Entry 9MWZ (electron microscopy, 2.00 A resolution); this record covers chains B and C of the 4 polymer chains in the assembly.

Chain B:
Name: viral protein 2
Organism: enterovirus D68
Notes: EC 3.4.22.29, 3.6.1.15, 3.4.22.28, 2.7.7.48
UniProtKB: A0A1P7ZRE5 (A0A1P7ZRE5_HED68); residues 2012-2248 here correspond to UniProt positions 81-317 (UniProt number = residue number - 1931)
Sequence (237 residues; each row starts with the number of its first residue):
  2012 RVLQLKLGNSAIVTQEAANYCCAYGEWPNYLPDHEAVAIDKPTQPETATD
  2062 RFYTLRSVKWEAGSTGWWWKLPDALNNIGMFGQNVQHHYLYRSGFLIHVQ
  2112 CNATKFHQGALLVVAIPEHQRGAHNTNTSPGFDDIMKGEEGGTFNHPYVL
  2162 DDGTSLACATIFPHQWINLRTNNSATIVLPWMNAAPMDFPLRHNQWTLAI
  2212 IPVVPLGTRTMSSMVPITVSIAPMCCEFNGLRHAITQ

Chain C:
Name: viral protein 3
Organism: enterovirus D68
Notes: EC 3.4.22.29, 3.6.1.15, 3.4.22.28, 2.7.7.48
UniProtKB: A0A097BW17 (A0A097BW17_HED68); residues 3001-3247 here correspond to UniProt positions 318-564 (UniProt number = residue number - 2683)
Sequence (247 residues; each row starts with the number of its first residue):
  3001 GVPTYLLPGSGQFLTTDDHSSAPVLPCFNPTPEMHIPGQVRNMLEVVQVE
  3051 SMMEINNTESAVGMERLKVDISALTDVDQLLFNIPLDIQLDGPLRNTLVG
  3101 NISRYYTHWSGSLEMTFMFCGSFMATGKLILCYTPPGGSCPTTRETAMLG
  3151 THVVWDFGLQSSVTLIIPWISGSHYRMFNNDAKSTNANVGYVTCFMQTNL
  3201 IVPSESSDTCSLIGFIAAKDDFSLRLMRDSPDIGQLDHLHAAEAAYQ

Chain B / chain C interface:
Contacting residue pairs (65; chain B residue first):
  Tyr-2035(B) with Pro-3037(C), hydrophobic; Gly-3038(C)
  Glu-2037(B) with His-3035(C), salt bridge; Pro-3037(C)
  Glu-2046(B) with Met-3034(C); His-3035(C), hydrogen bond (side chain-backbone)
  Lys-2116(B) with Ser-3122(C); Phe-3123(C), hydrogen bond (backbone-backbone); Met-3124(C)
  Phe-2117(B) with Met-3124(C), hydrophobic; Glu-3205(C); Ser-3206(C)
  His-2118(B) with Ser-3122(C)
  Gln-2119(B) with Cys-3120(C); Gly-3121(C); Ser-3122(C); Ser-3207(C); Thr-3209(C), hydrogen bond (side chain-backbone); Cys-3210(C), hydrogen bond
  Asn-2138(B) with His-3240(C)
  Pro-2158(B) with Met-3064(C), hydrophobic
  Tyr-2159(B) with Glu-3054(C), hydrogen bond; Gly-3063(C); Met-3064(C); Arg-3066(C)
  Ser-2166(B) with Asn-3096(C), hydrogen bond
  Leu-2167(B) with Met-3052(C); Met-3064(C), hydrophobic
  Ala-2168(B) with Ser-3051(C); Met-3052(C), hydrogen bond (backbone-backbone); Asn-3096(C)
  Cys-2169(B) with Asn-3096(C); Thr-3097(C); Leu-3098(C)
  Thr-2171(B) with Val-3049(C); Glu-3050(C), hydrogen bond (side chain-backbone); Ser-3051(C)
  Trp-2177(B) with Met-3052(C), hydrophobic; Phe-3215(C), hydrophobic
  Asn-2179(B) with Met-3118(C); Phe-3119(C), hydrogen bond (side chain-backbone); Cys-3120(C)
  Arg-2181(B) with Phe-3119(C); Gly-3121(C); Ser-3122(C), hydrogen bond (side chain-backbone); Phe-3123(C); Ala-3125(C); Gly-3158(C), hydrogen bond (side chain-backbone)
  Thr-2182(B) with Ser-3161(C)
  Pro-2191(B) with Pro-3037(C), hydrophobic
  Trp-2192(B) with Pro-3037(C)
  Met-2193(B) with Pro-3037(C)
  Asn-2194(B) with Met-3034(C)
  Ala-2195(B) with Met-3034(C)
  Ala-2196(B) with Met-3034(C)
  Ile-2212(B) with Met-3064(C), hydrophobic
  Pro-2213(B) with Met-3064(C)
  Val-2214(B) with Ile-3213(C), hydrophobic
  Val-2215(B) with Ile-3213(C), hydrophobic
  Thr-2219(B) with Glu-3205(C), hydrogen bond (side chain-backbone)
  Arg-2220(B) with Pro-3203(C); Ser-3204(C), hydrogen bond (side chain-backbone); Glu-3205(C), hydrogen bond (backbone-backbone); Ser-3206(C), hydrogen bond (side chain-backbone)
  Thr-2221(B) with Glu-3205(C), hydrogen bond (backbone-backbone)
Also at the interface, not in a pair above, chain B (38 interface residues in all): Thr-2076, Gly-2120, Ala-2121, Ile-2172, Pro-2197, Pro-2216
Also at the interface, not in a pair above, chain C (43 interface residues in all): Ile-3036, Val-3046, Leu-3067, Lys-3068, Asn-3101, Phe-3157, Asp-3208, Ser-3211

In short:
The interface between chain B and chain C involves 38 residues on one side and 43 on the other; the contacts
include 16 hydrogen bonds and 1 salt bridge. Polar pairs include Glu-2037(B)/His-3035(C),
Glu-2046(B)/His-3035(C) and Gln-2119(B)/Thr-3209(C).
Here chain B is viral protein 2 and chain C is viral protein 3, both from enterovirus D68. Entry 9MWZ (Cryo-EM
Structure of Human Enterovirus D68 USA/IL/14-18952) was determined by electron microscopy (same publication as
9MXC).
